Entry 3W2G (X-ray diffraction, 1.68 A resolution); this record covers chain A.

[Chain A]
Molecule: NADH-cytochrome b5 reductase 3
From: Sus scrofa
Notes: EC 1.6.2.2
Reference sequence: P83686 (NB5R3_PIG); numbering as in UniProt (aligned over 2-272)
Sequence (271 residues; row label = number of the first residue in the row):
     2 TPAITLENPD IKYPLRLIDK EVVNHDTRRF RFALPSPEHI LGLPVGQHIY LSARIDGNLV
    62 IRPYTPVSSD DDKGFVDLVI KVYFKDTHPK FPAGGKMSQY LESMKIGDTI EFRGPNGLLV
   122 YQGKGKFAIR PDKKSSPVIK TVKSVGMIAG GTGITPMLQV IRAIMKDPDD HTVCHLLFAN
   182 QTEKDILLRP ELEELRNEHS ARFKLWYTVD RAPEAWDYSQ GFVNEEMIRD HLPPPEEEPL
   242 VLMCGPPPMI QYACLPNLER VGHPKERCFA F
Swiss-Prot annotation at these positions:
  - binding site (FAD): R63, P64, Y65, V80, K82, Y84, K97, M98, S99, T156
  - modified residue: K13 (N6-acetyllysine), Y14 (Phosphotyrosine), K21 (N6-acetyllysine), K91 (N6-acetyllysine)

[Overview]
UniProt lists 10 FAD-binding residues.
Chain A is NADH-cytochrome b5 reductase 3 (Sus scrofa); the structure, Crystal structure of fully reduced form
of NADH-cytochrome b5 reductase from pig liver, was determined by X-ray diffraction (same publication as 3W2E,
3W2F, 3W2H, 3W2I and 3W5H).
